Entry 7LEP (electron microscopy, 3.25 A resolution); this record covers chains C and F of the 8 polymer chains in the assembly.

[Chain C]
Protein: Mix of AMPAR subunits (GluA1, GluA3, and GluAX)
Organism: Mus musculus
Sequence (413 residues; numbered 390 to 813; 11 numbers in that range are skipped by the numbering (no residue carries them; nothing is unmodelled there); the number before each row is that of its first residue; X marks 10 residues of unknown identity (built as UNK)):
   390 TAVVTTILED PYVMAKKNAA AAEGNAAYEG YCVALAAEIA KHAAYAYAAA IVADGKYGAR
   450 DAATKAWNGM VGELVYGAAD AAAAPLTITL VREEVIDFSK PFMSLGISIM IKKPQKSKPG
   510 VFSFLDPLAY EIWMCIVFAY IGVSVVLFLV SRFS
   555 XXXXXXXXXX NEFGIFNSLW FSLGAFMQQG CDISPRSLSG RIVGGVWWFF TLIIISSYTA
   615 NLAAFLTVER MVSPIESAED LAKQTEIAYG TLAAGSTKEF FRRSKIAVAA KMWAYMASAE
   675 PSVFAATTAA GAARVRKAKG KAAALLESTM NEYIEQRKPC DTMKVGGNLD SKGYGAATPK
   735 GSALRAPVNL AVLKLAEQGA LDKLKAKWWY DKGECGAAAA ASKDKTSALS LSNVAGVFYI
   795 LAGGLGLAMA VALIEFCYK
Not modelled in the structure: 555-564
Cystine bridges: Cys-714/Cys-769
Ligand contacts:
  - XVD (6-[2-chloro-6-(trifluoromethoxy)phenyl]-1H-benzimidazol-2-ol): Tyr-519, Glu-520, Met-523, Cys-524, Phe-527
  - ZK1 ({[7-morpholin-4-yl-2,3-dioxo-6-(trifluoromethyl)-3,4-dihydroquinoxalin-1(2H)-yl]methyl}phosphonic acid): Asp-399, Tyr-401, Tyr-446, Pro-474, Leu-475, Thr-476, Arg-481, Gly-649, Ser-650, Thr-682, Glu-701, Met-704, Tyr-728

[Chain F]
Protein: Protein cornichon homolog 2
Organism: Mus musculus
UniProt: O35089 (CNIH2_MOUSE); residue numbers follow UniProt; this construct covers 2-160
Sequence (159 residues; row label = number of the first residue in the row):
     2 AFTFAAFCYM LTLVLCASLI FFVIWHIIAF DELRTDFKNP IDQGNPARAR ERLKNIERIC
    62 CLLRKLVVPE YSIHGLFCLM FLCAAEWVTL GLNIPLLFTH LWRYFHRPAD GSEVMYDAVS
   122 IMNADILNYC QKESWCKLAF YLLSFFYYLY SMVYTLVSF
Not modelled in the structure: 38-49, 115-120
Construct notes: conflict Thr-100 (Tyr in O35089)

[How chain C and chain F interact]
Pairs across the interface (12; chain C residue first):
  Leu-785(C) with Phe-3(F), hydrophobic
  Ala-789(C) with Phe-3(F), hydrophobic
  Phe-792(C) with Phe-3(F), hydrophobic; Phe-8(F), hydrophobic
  Tyr-793(C) with Phe-3(F); Leu-157(F), hydrophobic
  Ala-796(C) with Met-11(F), hydrophobic; Val-15(F)
  Met-803(C) with Val-15(F); Ser-19(F)
  Leu-807(C) with Phe-22(F), hydrophobic
  Phe-810(C) with Trp-26(F), hydrophobic
Other interface residues (no listed pair), chain C (10 interface residues in all): Leu-799, Gly-800
Other interface residues (no listed pair), chain F (11 interface residues in all): Thr-4, Phe-5, Leu-12

[Summary]
Chain C and chain F form an interface of 10 and 11 residues respectively. Bound to chain C: compound ZK1 and
compound XVD.
Here chain C is Mix of AMPAR subunits (GluA1, GluA3, and GluAX) and chain F is Protein cornichon homolog 2,
both from Mus musculus. Entry 7LEP (The composite LBD-TMD structure combined from all hippocampal AMPAR
subtypes at 3.25 Angstrom resolution) was determined by electron microscopy.
